Entry 5IOQ (X-ray diffraction, 1.93 A resolution); this record covers chains B and C of the 4 polymer chains in the assembly.

== Chain B (and C) ==
Protein: Thymidylate synthase ThyX
From: Thermotoga maritima (strain ATCC 43589 / MSB8 / DSM 3109 / JCM 10099)
Notes: EC 2.1.1.148; chain C of this document is another copy of the same molecule, construct and numbering; everything in this record applies to it too
UniProtKB: Q9WYT0 (THYX_THEMA); residue numbers follow UniProt; this construct covers 1-220
Sequence (232 residues; numbered -11 to 220; the number before each row is that of its first residue; numbers below 1 keep their minus sign (Met-11 is residue -11)):
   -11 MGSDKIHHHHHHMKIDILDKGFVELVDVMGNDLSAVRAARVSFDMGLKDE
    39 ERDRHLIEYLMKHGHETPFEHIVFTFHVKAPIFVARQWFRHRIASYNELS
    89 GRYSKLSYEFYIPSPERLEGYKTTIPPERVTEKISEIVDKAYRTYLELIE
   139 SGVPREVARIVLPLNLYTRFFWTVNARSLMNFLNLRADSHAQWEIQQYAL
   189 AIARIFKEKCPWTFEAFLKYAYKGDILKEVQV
Disordered / not traced: -11 to 0, 33-37, 216-220 (chain C: -11 to -1, 33-34, 220)
Sequence notes: initiating methionine (-11); expression tag (-10 to 0)
Ligand contacts:
  - 2'-deoxyuridine (DUR), molecule 1: Arg74, Gln75, Arg78, Arg174
  - 2'-deoxyuridine (DUR), molecule 2: Phe77, Glu86, Leu87, Ser88, Gly89, Arg90
  - FAD (flavin-adenine dinucleotide), molecule 1: Thr55, Glu58, Ile81, Asn163, Arg165, Ser166
  - FAD, molecule 2: Arg78, His79, Arg80, Ile81, Ser166, Asn169, Leu173, Arg174, His178, Ala179
  - FAD, molecule 3: Ala82, Ser83, Tyr84, Asn85, Glu86, Ser88, Arg90
Reported in the primary citation:
  - binding site for 2'-deoxyuridine: Arg174
  - binding site for 2'-deoxyuridine: Arg90 (proposed by the authors, not directly observed)
  - catalytic residues: Arg174

== Interface between chain B and chain C ==
Contacting residue pairs - 55 pairs, chain B then chain C:
  Glu12(B) - Phe31(C)
  Leu13(B) - Phe31(C)
  Val14(B) - Phe31(C)
  Asp15(B) - Met17(C)
  Asp15(B) - Gly18(C)
  Val16(B) - Met17(C)
  Met17(B) - Asp15(C)
  Met17(B) - Val16(C)
  Met17(B) - Met17(C)  hydrophobic
  Met17(B) - Val61(C)  hydrophobic
  Met17(B) - Thr63(C)
  Met17(B) - Thr161(C)
  Gly18(B) - Asp15(C)
  Arg25(B) - Phe159(C)
  Ala26(B) - Asn85(C)
  Ala26(B) - Phe159(C)  hydrophobic
  Val29(B) - His65(C)
  Val29(B) - Asn85(C)
  Val29(B) - Glu86(C)
  Val29(B) - Leu87(C)
  Val29(B) - Arg157(C)  hydrogen bond (backbone-side chain)
  Val29(B) - Phe158(C)  hydrophobic
  Val29(B) - Phe159(C)
  Ser30(B) - Phe159(C)
  Phe31(B) - His0(C)
  Phe31(B) - Glu12(C)
  Phe31(B) - Leu13(C)
  Phe31(B) - Val14(C)  hydrophobic
  Thr55(B) - Asn85(C)  hydrogen bond
  Pro56(B) - Asn85(C)
  Glu58(B) - Ser83(C)  hydrogen bond
  His59(B) - Ser83(C)
  His59(B) - Asn85(C)  hydrogen bond
  His59(B) - Phe159(C)
  His59(B) - Thr161(C)  hydrogen bond
  Val61(B) - Met17(C)  hydrophobic
  Thr63(B) - Met17(C)
  Ser83(B) - Glu58(C)  hydrogen bond
  Ser83(B) - His59(C)
  Asn85(B) - Ala26(C)
  Asn85(B) - Val29(C)
  Asn85(B) - Thr55(C)  hydrogen bond
  Asn85(B) - Pro56(C)
  Asn85(B) - His59(C)  hydrogen bond
  Glu86(B) - Val29(C)
  Leu87(B) - Val29(C)
  Arg157(B) - Val29(C)  hydrogen bond (side chain-backbone)
  Phe158(B) - Val29(C)  hydrophobic
  Phe159(B) - Arg25(C)
  Phe159(B) - Ala26(C)  hydrophobic
  Phe159(B) - Val29(C)  hydrophobic
  Phe159(B) - Ser30(C)
  Phe159(B) - Phe31(C)
  Thr161(B) - Met17(C)
  Thr161(B) - His59(C)  hydrogen bond
Also at the interface, not in a pair above, chain B (31 interface residues in all): His65, Ala82, Tyr84, Trp160, Asn163
Also at the interface, not in a pair above, chain C (33 interface residues in all): Arg28, Ala82, Tyr84, Trp160, Asn163

== Overview ==
31 residues of chain B face 33 of chain C across their interface, with 10 hydrogen bonds. Polar contacts
include Val29(B)-Arg157(C), Thr55(B)-Asn85(C) and Glu58(B)-Ser83(C). Chain B binds 3 copies of flavin-adenine
dinucleotide and 2'-deoxyuridine. The paper reports the catalytic residue Arg174(B); a binding site for
2'-deoxyuridine at Arg174(B) and Arg90(B).
Both chains are Thymidylate synthase ThyX (Thermotoga maritima (strain ATCC 43589 / MSB8 / DSM 3109 / JCM
10099)). Entry 5IOQ (Flavin-dependent thymidylate synthase in complex with FAD and deoxyuridine) was
determined by X-ray diffraction together with 5IOR, 5IOS and 5IOT from the same study.
